PDB entry 1M57 | X-ray diffraction, 3.00 A resolution | chains C and D of the 4 polymer chains in the assembly

# Chain C
Molecule: Cytochrome C oxidase
Source organism: Rhodobacter sphaeroides
Notes: EC 1.9.3.1
UniProt: P84153 (P84153_RHOSH); residues 1-266 here = UniProt positions 1-266
Amino-acid sequence (266 residues; numbered 1 to 266; the number before each row is that of its first residue):
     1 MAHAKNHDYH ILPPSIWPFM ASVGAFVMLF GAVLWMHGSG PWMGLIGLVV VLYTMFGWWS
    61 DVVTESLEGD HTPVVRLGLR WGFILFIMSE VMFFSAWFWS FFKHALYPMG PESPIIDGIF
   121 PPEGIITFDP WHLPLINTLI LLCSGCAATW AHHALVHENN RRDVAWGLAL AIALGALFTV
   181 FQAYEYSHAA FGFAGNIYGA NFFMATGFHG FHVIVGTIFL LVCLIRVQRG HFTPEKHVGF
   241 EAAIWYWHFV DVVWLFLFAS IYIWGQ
Unresolved in the structure: 1
Ligand contacts:
  - 1,2-Distearoyl-sn-glycerophosphoethanolamine (3PE), molecule 1: His10, Leu12, Met55, Trp58, Trp59, Glu65, His71, Leu79, Gly82, Phe83, Phe86, Phe93
  - 1,2-Distearoyl-sn-glycerophosphoethanolamine (3PE), molecule 2: Leu48, Leu52, Met55, Trp59, Val62, Val63, Ser66, Leu67, His71, Leu79, Phe83, Phe86, Phe211, Val215, Ile218, Phe219, Val222, Arg226, His231, Phe232, Lys236, His237, Val238, Gly239
  - 1,2-Distearoyl-sn-glycerophosphoethanolamine (3PE), molecule 3: Arg80, Ile84, Ile87, Met88, His152, Ile244, Trp245, His248, Val252
  - 1,2-Distearoyl-sn-glycerophosphoethanolamine (3PE), molecule 4: Met88, Val91, Met92
  - 1,2-Distearoyl-sn-glycerophosphoethanolamine (3PE), molecule 5: Val91, Met92, Phe94, Ser95, Phe98, Trp99, Phe102, Lys103, Tyr107, Pro114, Asp117, Phe249, Val252, Val253, Phe256
  - 1,2-Distearoyl-sn-glycerophosphoethanolamine (3PE), molecule 6: Met92, Phe102, Leu106, Tyr107, Leu255, Phe256, Ala259

# Chain D
Molecule: Cytochrome C oxidase
Source organism: Rhodobacter sphaeroides
Notes: EC 1.9.3.1
UniProt: Q8KRK5 (Q8KRK5_RHOSH); residues -1 to 49 here correspond to UniProt positions 11-61 (UniProt number = residue number + 12)
Amino-acid sequence (51 residues; row label = number of the first residue in the row; numbers below 1 keep their minus sign (Met-1 is residue -1)):
    -1 MADHSHPAHG HVAGSMDITQ QEKTFAGFVR MVTWAAVVIV AALIFLALAN A
Unresolved in the structure: -1 to 7
Ligand contacts:
  - 1,2-Distearoyl-sn-glycerophosphoethanolamine (3PE), molecule 1: Gln18, Lys21, Thr22, Gly25, Phe26, Met29, Val30, Ala33, Ile37
  - 1,2-Distearoyl-sn-glycerophosphoethanolamine (3PE), molecule 2: Glu20, Phe23, Val27, Val30, Thr31, Ala34, Val35
  - 1,2-Distearoyl-sn-glycerophosphoethanolamine (3PE), molecule 3: Ala34, Ile37, Leu41, Leu44
  - 1,2-Distearoyl-sn-glycerophosphoethanolamine (3PE), molecule 4: Ile37, Leu41, Leu44, Ala45, Asn48, Ala49

# How chain C and chain D interact
Contacting residue pairs - 19 pairs, chain C then chain D:
  Lys5(C) with Gly8(D)
  His7(C) with Met14(D)
  Asp8(C) with Val10(D); Ala11(D); Gly12(D), hydrogen bond (side chain-backbone); Ser13(D), hydrogen bond (side chain-backbone); Met14(D), hydrogen bond (side chain-backbone)
  Tyr9(C) with Gln19(D)
  Thr72(C) with Ala11(D); Gly12(D), hydrogen bond (side chain-backbone)
  Pro73(C) with Gly12(D); Ile16(D), hydrophobic
  Val74(C) with Ile16(D), hydrophobic
  Leu77(C) with Phe23(D), hydrophobic
  Arg80(C) with Phe23(D)
  Trp81(C) with Phe26(D)
  Leu85(C) with Phe26(D), hydrophobic
  Tyr107(C) with Asn48(D); Ala49(D), hydrogen bond (side chain-backbone)
Also at the interface, not in a pair above, chain C (17 interface residues in all): Asn6, Gly69, Ile84, Met88, Leu106
Also at the interface, not in a pair above, chain D (14 interface residues in all): Thr22, Val30

# Overview
Chain C and chain D form an interface of 17 and 14 residues respectively, with 5 hydrogen bonds. Polar
contacts include Asp8(C)-Gly12(D), Asp8(C)-Ser13(D) and Asp8(C)-Met14(D). 4
1,2-Distearoyl-sn-glycerophosphoethanolamine molecules are bound between chain C and chain D. Chain C binds 6
copies of 1,2-Distearoyl-sn-glycerophosphoethanolamine.
Here chain C is Cytochrome C oxidase and chain D is Cytochrome C oxidase, both from Rhodobacter sphaeroides.
Entry 1M57 (Structure of cytochrome c oxidase from Rhodobacter sphaeroides (EQ(I-286) mutant))) was determined
by X-ray diffraction (same publication as 1M56).
